Entry 6EQA (X-ray diffraction, 3.16 A resolution); this record covers chains C and E of the 5 polymer chains in the assembly.

# Chain C
Name: Ala-ala-gly-ile-gly-ile-leu-thr-val
Sequence (9 residues; row label = number of the first residue in the row):
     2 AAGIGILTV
What the authors report for this chain:
  - conformationally variable residues (register shift): A2, G6

# Chain E
Name: Mel5 TCR, beta chain
From: Homo sapiens
Sequence (244 residues; numbered 1 to 244; the number before each row is that of its first residue):
     1 SQTIHQWPAT LVQPVGSPLS LECTVEGTSN PNLYWYRQAA GRGLQLLFYS VGIGQISSEV
    61 PQNLSASRPQ DRQFILSSKK LLLSDSGFYL CAWSETGLGT GELFFGEGSR LTVLEDLKNV
   121 FPPEVAVFEP SEAEISHTQK ATLVCLATGF YPDHVELSWW VNGKEVHSGV CTDPQPLKEQ
   181 PALNDSRYAL SSRLRVSATF WQDPRNHFRC QVQFYGLSEN DEWTQDRAKP VTQIVSAEAW
   241 GRAD
Disulfide bonds: C23-C91, C145-C210

# Interface between chain C and chain E
Residue-residue contacts (10):
  A3(C) - L98(E)
  G4(C) - L98(E)
  I5(C) - L98(E)
  I5(C) - G99(E)
  G6(C) - L98(E)  hydrogen bond (backbone-backbone)
  G6(C) - G99(E)
  I7(C) - G97(E)
  I7(C) - L98(E)  hydrogen bond (backbone-backbone)
  L8(C) - G99(E)
  T9(C) - T96(E)
Other interface residues (no listed pair), chain E (6 interface residues in all): E95, T100
From the paper, about this interface:
  - pairs named by the authors: I7(C)-L98(E) (hydrogen bond)
  - interface residues, chain E: L98(E)

# Summary
7 residues of chain C face 6 of chain E across their interface, with 2 hydrogen bonds. Backbone hydrogen bonds
pair G6(C)-L98(E) and I7(C)-L98(E). The paper describes a hydrogen bond between I7(C) and L98(E). The paper
reports the interface residue L98(E); conformational variability at A2(C) and G6(C).
Here chain C is Ala-ala-gly-ile-gly-ile-leu-thr-val and chain E is Mel5 TCR, beta chain (Homo sapiens). Entry
6EQA (HLA class I histocompatibility antigen) was determined by X-ray diffraction, deposited together with
6EQB.
